1A1T - chains B and A; structure by solution NMR.

== Chain B ==
Molecule: Sl3 stem-loop RNA
Sequence (20 nucleotides; each row starts with the number of its first residue):
   201 GGACUAGCGG AGGCUAGUCC

== Chain A ==
Name: Nucleocapsid protein
From: Human immunodeficiency virus 1
Reference sequence: Q75677 (Q75677_9HIV1); residues 1-55 here correspond to UniProt positions 378-432 (UniProt number = residue number + 377)
Chain sequence (55 residues; numbered 1 to 55; the number before each row is that of its first residue):
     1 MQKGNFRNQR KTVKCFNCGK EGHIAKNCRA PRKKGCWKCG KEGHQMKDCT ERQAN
Construct notes: conflict Met1 (Ile378 in Q75677)
Metal / ion sites: Zn2+ site 1: Cys15, Cys18, His23, Cys28; Zn2+ site 2: Cys36, Cys39, His44, Cys49

== Chain B / chain A interface ==
Residue-residue contacts (41):
  G202(B) - Met1(A)  phosphate contact
  A203(B) - Met1(A)  sugar contact
  A203(B) - Gln2(A)  phosphate contact
  A203(B) - Lys3(A)  phosphate contact
  A203(B) - Gly4(A)  phosphate contact
  C204(B) - Gly4(A)  phosphate contact
  C204(B) - Arg7(A)  base contact
  U205(B) - Arg7(A)  base contact
  A206(B) - Arg7(A)  base contact
  A206(B) - Arg10(A)  phosphate contact
  G207(B) - Arg7(A)  base contact
  C208(B) - Lys11(A)  phosphate contact
  G209(B) - Asn8(A)  base contact
  G209(B) - Phe16(A)  sugar contact
  G210(B) - Phe16(A)  base contact
  G210(B) - Asn17(A)  base contact
  G210(B) - Lys34(A)  base contact
  G210(B) - Gly35(A)  base contact
  G210(B) - Cys36(A)  base contact
  G210(B) - Trp37(A)  base contact
  G210(B) - Gln45(A)  sugar contact
  G210(B) - Met46(A)  base contact
  G210(B) - Lys47(A)  phosphate contact
  A211(B) - Phe16(A)  sugar contact
  A211(B) - Asn17(A)  base contact
  A211(B) - Ala25(A)  base contact
  A211(B) - Lys26(A)  base contact
  A211(B) - Arg32(A)  base contact
  G212(B) - Asn5(A)  sugar contact
  G212(B) - Asn8(A)  base contact
  G212(B) - Val13(A)  base contact
  G212(B) - Lys14(A)  base contact
  G212(B) - Cys15(A)  base contact
  G212(B) - Phe16(A)  base contact
  G212(B) - Ile24(A)  base contact
  G212(B) - Ala25(A)  base contact
  G212(B) - Lys26(A)  base contact
  G213(B) - Asn5(A)  base contact
  G213(B) - Lys26(A)  phosphate contact
  C214(B) - Asn5(A)  base contact
  U215(B) - Arg7(A)  base contact
Also at the interface, not in a pair above, chain A (27 interface residues in all): Lys33, His44

== Overview ==
The interface between chain B and chain A involves 14 residues on one side and 27 on the other. Cys15(A),
Cys18(A), His23(A) and Cys28(A) form the Zn2+ site 1. The Zn2+ site 2 is built by Cys36(A), Cys39(A), His44(A)
and Cys49(A).
Chain B is Sl3 stem-loop RNA and chain A is Nucleocapsid protein (Human immunodeficiency virus 1); the
structure, Structure of the HIV-1 nucleocapsid protein bound to the SL3 psi-RNA recognition element, NMR, 25
structures, was determined by solution NMR.
